PDB entry 7TKT | electron microscopy, 3.60 A resolution | chains A and B of the 4 polymer chains in the assembly

[Chain A (and B)]
Protein: Putative transcriptional regulator, Crp/Fnr family
Organism: Spirochaeta thermophila DSM 6578
Notes: chain B of this document is another copy of the same molecule, construct and numbering; everything in this record applies to it too
Reference sequence: G0GA88 (G0GA88_SPITZ); residue numbers follow UniProt; this construct covers 1-420
Sequence (456 residues; numbered -18 to 437; the number before each row is that of its first residue; numbers below 1 keep their minus sign (Met-18 is residue -18)):
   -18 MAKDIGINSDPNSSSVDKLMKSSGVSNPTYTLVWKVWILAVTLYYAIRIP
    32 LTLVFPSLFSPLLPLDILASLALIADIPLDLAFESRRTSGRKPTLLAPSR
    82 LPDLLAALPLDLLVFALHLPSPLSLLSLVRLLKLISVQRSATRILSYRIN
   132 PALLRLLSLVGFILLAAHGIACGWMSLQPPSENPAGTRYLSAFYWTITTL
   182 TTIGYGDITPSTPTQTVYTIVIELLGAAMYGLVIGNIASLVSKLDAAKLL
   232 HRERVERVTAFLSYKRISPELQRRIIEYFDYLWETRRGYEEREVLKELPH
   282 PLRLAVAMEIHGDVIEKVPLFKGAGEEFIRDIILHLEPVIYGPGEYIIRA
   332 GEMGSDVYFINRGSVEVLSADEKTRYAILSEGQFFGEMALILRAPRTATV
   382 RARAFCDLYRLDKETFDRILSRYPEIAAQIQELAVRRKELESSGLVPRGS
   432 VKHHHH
Unresolved in the structure: -18 to 9, 63-79, 417-437
Construct notes: initiating methionine (-18); expression tag (-17 to 0, 421-437)
Residues lining bound ligands:
  - adenosine-3',5'-cyclic-monophosphate (CMP): Ile329, Val348, Tyr357, Ala358, Phe366, Gly367, Glu368, Met369, Arg377, Thr378, Ala379, Val381
  - phosphatidylglycerol (PGW; (1R)-2-{[(S)-{[(2S)-2,3-dihydroxypropyl]oxy}(hydroxy)phosphoryl]oxy}-1-[(hexadecanoyloxy)methyl]ethyl (9Z)-octadec-9-enoate), molecule 1: Leu20, Leu115, Ile116, Gln119, Ala122, Ser139, Phe143
  - phosphatidylglycerol (PGW), molecule 2: Tyr25, Ile28, Leu32, Leu39
  - phosphatidylglycerol (PGW), molecule 3: Pro31, Leu34, Val35, His99, Leu100, Pro101, Ser102, Leu112, Leu115, Phe143, Leu146, Ala147, Gly150, Cys153, Gly154, Ser157, Leu158, Tyr199
  - phosphatidylglycerol (PGW), molecule 4: Leu32, Leu145, His149, Ala166, Tyr170, Phe174
  - phosphatidylglycerol (PGW), molecule 5: Leu137, Val141, Ile144, Leu181, Thr182, Tyr211, Val214, Ile218, Leu221
  - phosphatidylglycerol (PGW), molecule 6: Leu140, Phe143, Leu213
  - phosphatidylglycerol (PGW), molecule 7: Leu145, Gly167, Tyr170, Leu171, Phe174
  - phosphatidylglycerol (PGW), molecule 8: Ala147, Ile151, Leu158, Pro194, Thr195, Val198, Tyr199, Val202, Leu206
  - phosphatidylglycerol (PGW), molecule 9: Leu205, Ala208, Ala209, Leu213
  - phosphatidylglycerol (PGW), molecule 10: Leu206, Ala209, Met210, Leu213

[Chain A / chain B interface]
Residue-residue contacts (74; chain A residue first):
  Leu171(A) - Thr197(B)
  Leu171(A) - Val198(B)  hydrophobic
  Tyr175(A) - Thr197(B)
  Tyr175(A) - Ile201(B)  hydrophobic
  Tyr175(A) - Glu204(B)
  Ile178(A) - Glu204(B)
  Ile178(A) - Leu205(B)  hydrophobic
  Thr179(A) - Glu204(B)  hydrogen bond
  Thr182(A) - Glu204(B)  hydrogen bond
  Thr183(A) - Thr183(B)
  Ile184(A) - Thr180(B)
  Ile184(A) - Thr183(B)
  Ile184(A) - Ile184(B)
  Ile184(A) - Gly185(B)
  Ile184(A) - Glu204(B)
  Gly185(A) - Gly185(B)
  Tyr186(A) - Trp176(B)  hydrogen bond
  Tyr186(A) - Thr180(B)  hydrogen bond
  Tyr186(A) - Gly187(B)
  Tyr186(A) - Thr200(B)
  Tyr186(A) - Glu204(B)
  Asp188(A) - Thr190(B)
  Tyr211(A) - Ala208(B)
  Tyr211(A) - Tyr211(B)
  Ile215(A) - Gly212(B)
  Ile215(A) - Ile215(B)  hydrophobic
  Ile218(A) - Gly212(B)
  Ile218(A) - Leu213(B)  hydrophobic
  Ala219(A) - Gly216(B)
  Val222(A) - Gly216(B)
  Val222(A) - Asn217(B)
  Val222(A) - Ser220(B)
  Ser223(A) - Ser220(B)
  Ser223(A) - Lys224(B)
  Leu225(A) - Arg136(B)
  Asp226(A) - Arg136(B)  salt bridge
  Lys229(A) - Tyr128(B)
  Leu230(A) - Lys224(B)
  Arg233(A) - Tyr128(B)  hydrogen bond (side chain-backbone)
  Arg233(A) - Ile130(B)
  Arg235(A) - Glu278(B)
  Arg238(A) - Tyr270(B)
  Arg238(A) - Val275(B)
  Arg238(A) - Glu278(B)  salt bridge
  Phe242(A) - Glu272(B)
  Phe242(A) - Val275(B)  hydrophobic
  Phe242(A) - Leu276(B)  hydrophobic
  Tyr245(A) - Thr266(B)
  Tyr245(A) - Arg267(B)  hydrogen bond
  Tyr245(A) - Arg343(B)
  Lys246(A) - Asn342(B)
  Lys246(A) - Tyr390(B)  hydrogen bond
  Arg247(A) - Arg343(B)
  Arg247(A) - Glu362(B)  salt bridge
  Ile248(A) - Glu290(B)
  Leu252(A) - Ala286(B)  hydrophobic
  Leu252(A) - Val287(B)  hydrophobic
  Leu252(A) - Glu290(B)
  Arg255(A) - Ala286(B)
  Ile256(A) - Leu279(B)  hydrophobic
  Tyr259(A) - Pro280(B)
  Tyr259(A) - Leu283(B)  hydrophobic
  Phe260(A) - Leu279(B)  hydrophobic
  Trp264(A) - Tyr128(B)  hydrogen bond
  Glu271(A) - Glu278(B)
  Ile321(A) - Pro280(B)
  Ile321(A) - Pro282(B)
  Tyr322(A) - Pro282(B)  hydrophobic
  Glu326(A) - Pro282(B)
  Glu326(A) - Leu283(B)
  Arg330(A) - Arg311(B)
  Gly332(A) - Glu308(B)
  Glu333(A) - Glu308(B)
  Met334(A) - Glu308(B)  hydrogen bond (backbone-side chain)
Other interface residues (no listed pair), chain A (49 interface residues in all): Phe174, Glu234, Val239, Leu243, Ser249, Arg374, Arg391
Other interface residues (no listed pair), chain B (59 interface residues in all): Thr123, Arg129, Asn131, Pro132, Tyr186, Ile189, Pro191, Pro194, Ala209, Glu274, His281, Ile291, Asp388, Arg403

[Overview]
The interface between chain A and chain B involves 49 residues on one side and 59 on the other, with 9
hydrogen bonds and 3 salt bridges. Polar contacts include Asp226(A)-Arg136(B), Arg238(A)-Glu278(B) and
Arg247(A)-Glu362(B). Chain A binds adenosine-3',5'-cyclic-monophosphate and 10 copies of phosphatidylglycerol.
Both chains are Putative transcriptional regulator, Crp/Fnr family (Spirochaeta thermophila DSM 6578). Entry
7TKT (SthK closed state, cAMP-bound in the presence of detergent) was determined by electron microscopy (same
publication as 7TJ5 and 7TJ6).
